7K63 - chains D and J of the 13 polymer chains in the assembly; structure by electron microscopy, 3.03 A resolution.

# Chain D
Name: Histone H2B type 1-J
Source organism: Homo sapiens
UniProtKB: P06899 (H2B1J_HUMAN); residues 0-125 here correspond to UniProt positions 1-126 (UniProt number = residue number + 1)
Amino-acid sequence (126 residues; row label = number of the first residue in the row; numbering starts at 0):
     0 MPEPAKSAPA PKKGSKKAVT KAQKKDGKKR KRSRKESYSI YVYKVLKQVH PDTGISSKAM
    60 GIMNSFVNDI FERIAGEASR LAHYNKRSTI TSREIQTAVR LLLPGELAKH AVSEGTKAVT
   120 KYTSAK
Disordered / not traced: 0-29, 125
Curated features (UniProtKB/Swiss-Prot):
  - modified residue: Pro1 (N-acetylproline), Glu2 (ADP-ribosyl glutamic acid), Lys5 (N6-(2-hydroxyisobutyryl)lysine), Ser6 (ADP-ribosylserine), Lys11 (N6-(beta-hydroxybutyryl)lysine), Lys12 (N6-(2-hydroxyisobutyryl)lysine), Ser14 (Phosphoserine), Lys15 (N6-acetyllysine), Lys16 (N6-(beta-hydroxybutyryl)lysine), Lys20 (N6-(2-hydroxyisobutyryl)lysine), Lys23 (N6-(2-hydroxyisobutyryl)lysine), Lys24 (N6-(2-hydroxyisobutyryl)lysine), Lys34 (N6-(2-hydroxyisobutyryl)lysine), Glu35 (PolyADP-ribosyl glutamic acid), Ser36 (Phosphoserine), Lys43 (N6-(2-hydroxyisobutyryl)lysine), Lys46 (N6-(2-hydroxyisobutyryl)lysine), Lys57 (N6,N6-dimethyllysine), Arg79 (Dimethylated arginine), Lys85 (N6,N6,N6-trimethyllysine) and 6 more in UniProt
  - glycosylation: Ser112 (O-linked (GlcNAc) serine)
  - cross-link (Glycyl lysine isopeptide (Lys-Gly)): Lys5 (interchain with G-Cter in SUMO2), Lys20 (interchain with G-Cter in SUMO2), Lys34 (interchain with G-Cter in ubiquitin), Lys120 (interchain with G-Cter in ubiquitin)

# Chain J
Molecule: 197-nt DNA strand
Source organism: Homo sapiens
Sequence (197 nucleotides; numbered 1 to 197; the number before each row is that of its first residue):
     1 GGGGTGGTCG CTGTTCAATA CATGCACAGG ATGTATATAT CTGACACGTG CCTGGAGACT
    61 AGGGAGTAAT CCCCTTGGCG GTTAAAACGC GGGGGACAGC GCGTACGTGC GTTTAAGCGG
   121 TGCTAGAGCT GTCTACGACC AATTGAGCGG CCTCGGCACC GGGATTCTCC AGGGCGGCCG
   181 CGTATAGGGT CCAGCCC

# Interface between chain D and chain J
Residue-residue contacts - 16 pairs, chain D then chain J:
  Ser32(D) with DC129(J), hydrogen bond to the phosphate
  Arg33(D) with DC51(J), hydrogen bond to the base; DC52(J), hydrogen bond to the base; DT53(J), sugar contact
  Tyr42(D) with DA46(J), hydrogen bond to the phosphate; DC47(J), phosphate contact
  Gly53(D) with DA46(J), phosphate contact
  Ile54(D) with DC45(J), sugar contact; DA46(J), hydrogen bond to the phosphate
  Ser55(D) with DC45(J), phosphate contact
  Ser56(D) with DC45(J), hydrogen bond to the phosphate
  Arg86(D) with DA65(J), phosphate contact; DG66(J), salt bridge to the phosphate
  Ser87(D) with DG64(J), sugar contact; DA65(J), hydrogen bond to the phosphate
  Thr88(D) with DA65(J), hydrogen bond to the phosphate
Other interface residues (no listed pair), chain D (12 interface residues in all): Glu35, Lys85
Other interface residues (no listed pair), chain J (13 interface residues in all): DG50, DG54, DG55

# Summary
The interface between chain D and chain J involves 12 residues on one side and 13 on the other, with 8
hydrogen bonds and 1 salt bridge. Polar pairs include Arg33(D)-DC51(J), Arg33(D)-DC52(J) and
Ser32(D)-DC129(J).
Here chain D is Histone H2B type 1-J and chain J is a 197-nt DNA strand, both from Homo sapiens. Entry 7K63
(Cryo-EM structure of a chromatosome containing chimeric linker histone gH1.10-ncH1.4) was determined by
electron microscopy together with 7K5X, 7K5Y, 7K60 and 7K61 from the same study.
